PDB entry 6P7W | electron microscopy, 4.10 A resolution (low resolution: residue-level contacts below are approximate; hydrogen-bond / salt-bridge calls are withheld) | chains C and B of the 5 polymer chains in the assembly

Chain C:
Protein: Ctf13
From: Kluyveromyces lactis
UniProt: Q6CK37 (Q6CK37_KLULA); residues 1-389 here = UniProt positions 1-389
Sequence (389 residues; row label = number of the first residue in the row):
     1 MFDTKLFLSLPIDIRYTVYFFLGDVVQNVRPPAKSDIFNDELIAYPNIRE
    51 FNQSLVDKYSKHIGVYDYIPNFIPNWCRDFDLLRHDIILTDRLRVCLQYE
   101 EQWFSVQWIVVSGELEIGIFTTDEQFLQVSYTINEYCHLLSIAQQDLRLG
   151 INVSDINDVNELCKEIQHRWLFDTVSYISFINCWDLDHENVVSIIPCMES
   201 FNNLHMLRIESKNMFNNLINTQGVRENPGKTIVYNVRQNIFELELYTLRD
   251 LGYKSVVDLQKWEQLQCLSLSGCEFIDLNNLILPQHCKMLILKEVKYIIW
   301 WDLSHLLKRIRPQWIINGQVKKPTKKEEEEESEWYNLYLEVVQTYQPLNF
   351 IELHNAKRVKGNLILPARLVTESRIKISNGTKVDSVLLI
Not modelled in the structure: 1-2

Chain B:
Protein: Cep3
From: Kluyveromyces lactis
UniProt: Q6CRD4 (Q6CRD4_KLULA); residue numbers follow UniProt; this construct covers 1-634
Sequence (634 residues; row label = number of the first residue in the row):
     1 MSKPKISLTKGKHPCTFCQARKVKCDRSLPACQNCIERNVTELCEYDDNG
    51 SRKRARLADDVNLYDKKLFNIWNQYERLWIHDTLGQCQQGVYMGIAFPLD
   101 VSEYNNTKDFYGYECLFSKESIFKILDHSLERLGWLYFGFFTDISELPYQ
   151 MERYWNEYESMNINLENEEATTRQTTFKKSADQILWDLVLRSVIVMTIYY
   201 MPAKSILSLVDIDAIEKYPLDFSESNEGVDELKKKYEIFDYCLRHTLNKV
   251 LRTIFTLPPDVRTLQIFLILSNTNFLQIYPSLGNNILVHCIHLAKVLGIK
   301 DFKLKINDSGSTRLQKLSMHNIWFRLSTVDYMRSSPNKIIALHTDNSSAL
   351 TRKTLFTHCSIDSIDVYDVESNLEVLRWKITSLDRDLEVSEPSLKTLKAM
   401 KELLGLLDRKTSVSNDASFNTKFESFFLKLQCNFVMWKILRYEFMQYGVT
   451 NGLQKLCCPARRIIALVANFLKEDYFEYTTHPFCVHILCVIAGFFSFYCI
   501 FHEADEVRDLRNDAVGLLKLLFDPLRPVISCFFSNLSRLEELRHIWKSVE
   551 ITDQANRLVHPVMYVLKTDIIKLKRNLEIISGSLKDANYQETFKDKLEID
   601 INTPALSSDFLEVVREFNLSHPLDINGKMSRQNN
Not modelled in the structure: 1-61, 83-95, 163-178, 221-230, 356-360, 549-557, 579-606, 619-634

Chain C / chain B interface:
Contacting residue pairs (33):
  Pro11(C) - Thr450(B)
  Asp13(C) - Val449(B)
  Tyr16(C) - Lys398(B)
  Gln98(C) - Leu394(B)
  Tyr99(C) - Leu394(B)
  Tyr99(C) - Lys398(B)
  Glu100(C) - Lys353(B)
  Phe241(C) - Leu355(B)
  Glu242(C) - Lys353(B)
  Gln266(C) - Leu355(B)
  His286(C) - Ile361(B)
  Met289(C) - Arg352(B)
  Glu328(C) - Gly310(B)
  Glu328(C) - Arg313(B)
  Glu331(C) - Arg313(B)
  Ser332(C) - Arg313(B)
  Tyr335(C) - Arg313(B)
  Asn336(C) - Ile306(B)
  Asn336(C) - Asn307(B)
  Leu339(C) - Leu304(B)
  Leu339(C) - Lys305(B)
  Leu339(C) - Ile306(B)
  Asn349(C) - Val366(B)
  Asn349(C) - Asp368(B)
  Arg368(C) - Tyr367(B)
  Arg368(C) - Asp368(B)
  Leu369(C) - Tyr367(B)
  Thr371(C) - Arg409(B)
  Thr371(C) - Lys410(B)
  Glu372(C) - Tyr367(B)
  Glu372(C) - Lys379(B)
  Arg374(C) - Thr351(B)
  Arg374(C) - Tyr367(B)
Other interface residues (no listed pair), chain C (29 interface residues in all): Ile12, Arg148, Lys288, Tyr338, Glu340, Gln343
Other interface residues (no listed pair), chain B (31 interface residues in all): Lys303, Ala349, Thr354, Asp365, Val369, Glu370, Ser371, Lys395, Leu406, Tyr447

Summary:
Chain C and chain B form an interface of 29 and 31 residues respectively.
Chain C is Ctf13 and chain B is Cep3, both from Kluyveromyces lactis; the structure, Structure of the K.
lactis CBF3 core - Ndc10 D1 complex, was determined by electron microscopy, deposited together with 6P7X and
6P7V.
